1DDN - chains E and D of the 6 polymer chains in the assembly; structure by X-ray diffraction, 3.00 A resolution.

[Chain E]
Molecule: 33 base DNA containing toxin operator
Sequence (33 nucleotides; numbered 301 to 333; the number before each row is that of its first residue):
   301 ATATAATTAG GATAGCTTTA CCTAATTATT TTA

[Chain D]
Protein: Diphtheria tox repressor
Organism: Corynebacterium diphtheriae
Reference sequence: P33120 (DTXR_CORDI); residue numbers follow UniProt; this construct covers 1-226
Chain sequence (226 residues; numbered 1 to 226; the number before each row is that of its first residue):
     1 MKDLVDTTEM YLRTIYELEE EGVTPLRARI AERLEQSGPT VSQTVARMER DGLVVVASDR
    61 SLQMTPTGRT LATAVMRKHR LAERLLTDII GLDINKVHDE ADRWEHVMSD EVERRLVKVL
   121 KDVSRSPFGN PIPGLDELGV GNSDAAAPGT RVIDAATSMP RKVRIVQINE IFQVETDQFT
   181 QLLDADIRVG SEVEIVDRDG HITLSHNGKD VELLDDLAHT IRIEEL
Unresolved in the structure: 1-2, 121-226
Construct notes: engineered mutation Asp102 (Cys in P33120)
Ion coordination: Ni2+ site 1: Met10, Asp102, Glu105, His106; Ni2+ site 2: His79, Glu83, His98

[Chain E / chain D interface]
Pairs across the interface - 10 pairs, chain E then chain D:
  DA305(E) with Ala28(D), sugar contact; Arg29(D), salt bridge to the phosphate; Arg60(D), hydrogen bond to the sugar
  DA306(E) with Leu26(D), phosphate contact; Arg27(D), phosphate contact; Ala28(D), hydrogen bond to the phosphate; Arg60(D), phosphate contact
  DT307(E) with Arg27(D), salt bridge to the phosphate; Ser42(D), hydrogen bond to the phosphate
  DT308(E) with Pro39(D), base contact
Other interface residues (no listed pair), chain E (5 interface residues in all): DA309
Other interface residues (no listed pair), chain D (8 interface residues in all): Gly38

[In short]
The interface between chain E and chain D involves 5 residues on one side and 8 on the other, with 3 hydrogen
bonds and 2 salt bridges. Polar contacts include DA305(E)-Arg60(D), DA306(E)-Ala28(D) and DT307(E)-Ser42(D).
Chain E is 33 base DNA containing toxin operator and chain D is Diphtheria tox repressor (Corynebacterium
diphtheriae); the structure, Diphtheria tox repressor (C102D mutant)/tox DNA operator complex, was determined
by X-ray diffraction.
